1PM9 - chains A and B; structure by X-ray diffraction, 1.70 A resolution.

== Chain A (and B) ==
Molecule: Superoxide dismutase [Mn], mitochondrial
Organism: Homo sapiens
Notes: EC 1.15.1.1; chain B of this document is another copy of the same molecule, construct and numbering; everything in this record applies to it too
Reference sequence: P04179 (SODM_HUMAN); residues 1-198 here correspond to UniProt positions 25-222 (UniProt number = residue number + 24)
Sequence (198 residues; each row starts with the number of its first residue):
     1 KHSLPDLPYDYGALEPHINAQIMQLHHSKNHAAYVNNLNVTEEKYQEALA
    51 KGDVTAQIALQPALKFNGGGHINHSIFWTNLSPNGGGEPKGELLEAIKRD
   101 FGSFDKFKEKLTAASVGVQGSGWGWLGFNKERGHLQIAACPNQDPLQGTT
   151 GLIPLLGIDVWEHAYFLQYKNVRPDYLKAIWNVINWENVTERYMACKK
Not modelled in the structure: 197-198 (chain B: fully traced)
Differences from the reference sequence: engineered mutation Asn30 (His54 in P04179), Phe166 (Tyr190 in P04179)
Bound ions: manganese (III) ion: His26, His74, Asp159, His163

== Chain A / chain B interface ==
Residue-residue contacts - 31 pairs, chain A then chain B:
  Gln21(A) with Lys170(B)
  Leu25(A) with Lys170(B)
  Lys29(A) with Asn171(B)
  Pro62(A) with Gln119(B)
  Phe66(A) with Gln119(B); Gly120(B)
  Gln119(A) with Pro62(B); Phe66(B); Asn142(B)
  Gly120(A) with Ser121(B); Asn142(B); Trp161(B)
  Ser121(A) with Gly120(B); Ser121(B), hydrogen bond
  Asn142(A) with Gln119(B); Gly120(B)
  Trp161(A) with Gly120(B); Glu162(B)
  Glu162(A) with Trp161(B); Glu162(B), hydrogen bond (side chain-backbone); His163(B), salt bridge
  His163(A) with Glu162(B), salt bridge; Phe166(B)
  Phe166(A) with Leu25(B), hydrophobic; His163(B); Leu167(B), hydrophobic
  Leu167(A) with Phe166(B), hydrophobic; Leu167(B), hydrophobic
  Lys170(A) with Leu25(B)
  Asn171(A) with Lys29(B); Asn30(B)
Other interface residues (no listed pair), chain A (18 interface residues in all): Asn30, Ala63
Other interface residues (no listed pair), chain B (18 interface residues in all): Gln21, Ala63

== Overview ==
Chain A and chain B each contribute 18 residues to their interface, with 2 hydrogen bonds and 2 salt bridges.
Among the polar pairs are Glu162(A)-His163(B), Ser121(A)-Ser121(B) and Glu162(A)-Glu162(B). His26(A),
His74(A), Asp159(A) and His163(A) form the manganese (III) ion site.
Both chains are Superoxide dismutase [Mn], mitochondrial (Homo sapiens). Entry 1PM9 (Crystal structure of
human mnsod H30N, Y166F mutant) was determined by X-ray diffraction (same publication as 1PL4).
